PDB entry 2BNW | X-ray diffraction, 2.45 A resolution | chains B and C of the 8 polymer chains in the assembly

# Chain B (and C)
Protein: Orf omega
Organism: Streptococcus pyogenes
Notes: fragment: ribbon-helix-helix domain, residues 20-71; chain C of this document is another copy of the same molecule, construct and numbering; everything in this record applies to it too
UniProtKB: Q57468 (Q57468_STRPY); residue numbers follow UniProt; this construct covers 20-71
Chain sequence (53 residues; numbered 19 to 71; the number before each row is that of its first residue):
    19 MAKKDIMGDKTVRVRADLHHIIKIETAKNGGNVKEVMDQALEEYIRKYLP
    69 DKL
Reported in the primary citation:
  - binding site for the 18-nt DNA strand: Lys28, Thr29, Arg31
  - binding site for the 18-nt DNA strand: Thr29, His37, Lys41, Val51, Lys52
  - specificity-determining residues: Thr29, Arg31
  - self-association interface (contacts with another copy of this molecule); pairs are residue here / residue on that copy: His38-Ala45 (hydrogen bond), His38-Lys46 (hydrogen bond), Ile42, Ala45
  - mutagenesis - T29A (100-fold): decreased binding to PcopS
  - conformationally variable residues (loop rearrangement, side-chain flip): Asp27 to Val32, Ile42, Lys46 to Gly48

# Chain B / chain C interface
Contacting residue pairs - 11 pairs, chain B then chain C:
  His38(B) - Ala45(C)  hydrogen bond (side chain-backbone)
  His38(B) - Lys46(C)  hydrogen bond (side chain-backbone)
  Lys41(B) - Ala45(C)
  Ile42(B) - Ala45(C)
  Ile42(B) - Lys46(C)
  Ala45(B) - His38(C)  hydrogen bond (backbone-side chain)
  Ala45(B) - Lys41(C)
  Ala45(B) - Ile42(C)
  Ala45(B) - Ala45(C)  hydrophobic
  Lys46(B) - His38(C)  hydrogen bond (backbone-side chain)
  Lys46(B) - Lys46(C)

# Summary
The chain B/chain C interface involves 5 residues from each chain, with 4 hydrogen bonds. Polar pairs include
His38(B)-Ala45(C) and His38(B)-Lys46(C). The paper reports a binding site for the 18-nt DNA strand at
Lys28(B), Thr29(B) and Arg31(B) among others; T29A of chain B reduces binding to PcopS.
Chain B and chain C are both Orf omega (Streptococcus pyogenes); the structure, Structural basis for
cooperative binding of Ribbon-Helix-Helix Omega repressor to direct DNA heptad repeats, was determined by
X-ray diffraction, deposited together with 2BNZ and 2CAX.
